1PSS - chains L and M of the 3 polymer chains in the assembly; structure by X-ray diffraction, 3.00 A resolution.

# Chain L
Molecule: Photosynthetic reaction center
From: Rhodobacter sphaeroides
UniProt: P02954 (RCEL_RHOSH); numbering as in UniProt (aligned over 5-270)
Sequence (266 residues; numbered 5 to 270; the number before each row is that of its first residue):
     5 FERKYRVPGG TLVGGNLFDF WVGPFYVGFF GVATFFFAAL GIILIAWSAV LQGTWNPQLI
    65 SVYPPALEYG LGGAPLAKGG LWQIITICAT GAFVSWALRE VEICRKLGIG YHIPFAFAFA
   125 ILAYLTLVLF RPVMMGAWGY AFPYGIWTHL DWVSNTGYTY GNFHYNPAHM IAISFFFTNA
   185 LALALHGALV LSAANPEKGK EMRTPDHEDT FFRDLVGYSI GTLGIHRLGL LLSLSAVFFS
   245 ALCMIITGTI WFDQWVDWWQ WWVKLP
Metal / ion sites: bacteriochlorophyll a Mg site 1 near His153 (its only coordinating residue here); bacteriochlorophyll a Mg site 2 near His173 (its only coordinating residue here); Fe ion: His190, His230 (shared with His219(M), Glu234(M), His266(M) of chain M)
Ligand contacts:
  - bacteriochlorophyll a (BCL), molecule 1: Phe97, Phe121, Ala124, Ile125, Ala127, Tyr128, Leu131, Trp156, Val157, Ser158, Thr160, Gly161, Tyr162, Asn166, Phe167, His168, His173, Ala176, Ile177, Phe180, Phe181, Ser244, Ala245, Cys247, Met248
  - bacteriochlorophyll a (BCL), molecule 2: Phe97, Tyr128, Leu131, Phe146, Ile150, His153, Leu154, Trp156, Val157
  - bacteriochlorophyll a (BCL), molecule 3: Val157, Tyr162, His168, Phe181
  - bacteriochlorophyll a (BCL), molecule 4: His168, His173, Met174, Ile177, Ser178, Phe181, Thr182
  - bacteriopheophytin a (BPH), molecule 1: Thr38, Ala42, Ile49, Cys92, Ala93, Ala96, Phe97, Trp100, Glu104, Ile117, Ala120, Phe121, Phe123, Ala124, Tyr128, Tyr148, Gly149, Ile150, His153, Ser237, Leu238, Val241
  - bacteriopheophytin a (BPH), molecule 2: Phe181, Ala184, Leu185, Ala188, Leu189, Leu219
  - ubiquinone-10 (U10), molecule 1: Val26, Phe29, Val31, Gly35, Val36, Phe39, Trp100, Arg103
  - ubiquinone-10 (U10), molecule 2: Leu185, Ala186, Leu189, His190, Leu193, Val194, Glu212, Asp213, Phe216, Val220, Ser223, Ile224, Gly225, Thr226, Ile229, Leu232

# Chain M
Molecule: Photosynthetic reaction center
From: Rhodobacter sphaeroides
UniProt: P02953 (RCEM_RHOSH); numbering as in UniProt (aligned over 6-301)
Sequence (296 residues; each row starts with the number of its first residue):
     6 IFSQVQVRGP ADLGMTEDVN LANRSGVGPF STLLGWFGNA QLGPIYLGSL GVLSLFSGLM
    66 WFFTIGIWFW YQAGWNPAVF LRDLFFFSLE PPAPEYGLSF AAPLKEGGLW LIASFFMFVA
   126 VWSWWGRTYL RAQALGMGKH TAWAFLSAIW LWMVLGFIRP ILMGSWSEAV PYGIFSHLDW
   186 TNNFSLVHGN LFYNPFHGLS IAFLYGSALL FAMHGATILA VSRFGGEREL EQIADRGTAA
   246 ERAALFWRWT MGFNATMEGI HRWAIWMAVL VTLTGGIGIL LSGTVVDNWY VWGQNH
Metal / ion sites: bacteriochlorophyll a Mg site 1 near His182 (its only coordinating residue here); bacteriochlorophyll a Mg site 2 near His202 (its only coordinating residue here); Fe ion: His219, Glu234, His266 (shared with His190(L), His230(L) of chain L)
Ligand contacts:
  - bacteriochlorophyll a (BCL), molecule 1: Trp66, Phe67, Met122, Val126, Phe150, Ala153, Leu156, Trp157, Leu160, Trp185, Thr186, Asn187, Phe189, Ser190, Asn195, Leu196, Phe197, His202, Ser205, Ile206, Leu209, Tyr210, Val276, Thr277, Gly280, Gly281, Ile284
  - bacteriochlorophyll a (BCL), molecule 2: Met122, Trp157, Leu160, Val175, Ile179, His182, Leu183, Trp185, Thr186
  - bacteriochlorophyll a (BCL), molecule 3: Thr186, Phe197, Tyr210
  - bacteriochlorophyll a (BCL), molecule 4: Phe197, Gly203, Ile206, Ala207, Tyr210, Gly211, Leu214, Met272
  - bacteriopheophytin a (BPH), molecule 1: Ser59, Leu60, Gly63, Leu64, Trp66, Phe67, Ala125, Val126, Trp129, Thr133, Thr146, Ala149, Phe150, Ser152, Ala153, Ala273, Val274, Thr277
  - bacteriopheophytin a (BPH), molecule 2: Tyr210, Ala213, Leu214, Ala217, Met218, Trp252, Thr255, Met256
  - spirilloxanthin (CRT): Trp66, Phe67, Phe68, Ile70, Gly71, Ile72, Phe74, Trp75, Phe85, Leu89, Trp115, Leu116, Ser119, Phe120, Met122, Phe123, Trp157, Met158, Leu160, Gly161, Phe162, Trp171, Val175, Tyr177, Gly178, Ile179, His182
  - ubiquinone-10 (U10), molecule 1: Ile50, Leu60, Trp129
  - ubiquinone-10 (U10), molecule 2: Leu214, Leu215, Met218, His219, Thr222, Ile223, Ala245, Ala248, Ala249, Trp252, Met256, Phe258, Asn259, Ala260, Met262, Ile265, Trp268, Met272

# Interface between chain L and chain M
Contacting residue pairs (182; chain L residue first):
  Phe5(L) - Arg241(M)
  Phe5(L) - Glu246(M)
  Glu6(L) - Leu250(M)
  Glu6(L) - Arg253(M)
  Glu6(L) - Trp254(M)  hydrogen bond
  Lys8(L) - Glu246(M)  salt bridge
  Tyr9(L) - Thr243(M)  hydrogen bond
  Tyr9(L) - Glu246(M)  hydrogen bond
  Tyr9(L) - Arg247(M)
  Tyr9(L) - Leu250(M)  hydrophobic
  Tyr9(L) - Trp254(M)
  Arg10(L) - Trp254(M)
  Trp25(L) - Trp254(M)
  Pro28(L) - Trp254(M)
  Phe29(L) - Thr255(M)
  Phe29(L) - Met256(M)
  Phe29(L) - Gly257(M)
  Tyr30(L) - Trp254(M)  hydrogen bond (backbone-backbone)
  Trp100(L) - Thr255(M)
  Arg103(L) - Trp254(M)  hydrogen bond (side chain-backbone)
  Arg103(L) - Thr255(M)  hydrogen bond (side chain-backbone)
  Glu104(L) - Phe251(M)
  Glu104(L) - Trp252(M)
  Glu104(L) - Thr255(M)
  Ile107(L) - Phe251(M)  hydrophobic
  Ile107(L) - Trp254(M)
  Ile107(L) - Thr255(M)
  Cys108(L) - Phe251(M)  hydrophobic
  Leu111(L) - Arg247(M)  hydrogen bond (backbone-side chain)
  Leu111(L) - Leu250(M)  hydrophobic
  Leu111(L) - Phe251(M)
  Leu111(L) - Trp254(M)  hydrophobic
  Gly112(L) - Arg228(M)  hydrogen bond (backbone-side chain)
  Gly112(L) - Phe229(M)
  Ile113(L) - Ala225(M)  hydrophobic
  Ile113(L) - Val226(M)  hydrophobic
  Ile113(L) - Phe229(M)  hydrophobic
  Ile113(L) - Arg247(M)
  Gly114(L) - Ala225(M)
  Gly114(L) - Arg228(M)
  Tyr115(L) - Ile6(M)
  His116(L) - Ala221(M)
  His116(L) - Leu224(M)  hydrogen bond (side chain-backbone)
  His116(L) - Ala225(M)
  Ile117(L) - Ala221(M)
  Ile117(L) - Thr222(M)
  Ile117(L) - Phe251(M)  hydrophobic
  Ile117(L) - Trp252(M)  hydrophobic
  Trp151(L) - Phe197(M)
  Trp151(L) - Tyr198(M)  hydrophobic
  Leu154(L) - Phe197(M)
  Asp155(L) - Tyr198(M)  hydrogen bond
  Ser158(L) - Asn195(M)  hydrogen bond
  Ser158(L) - Phe197(M)
  Tyr162(L) - Asn187(M)  hydrogen bond
  Tyr162(L) - Ser190(M)  hydrogen bond
  Tyr162(L) - Leu191(M)
  Asn166(L) - Leu183(M)  hydrogen bond (side chain-backbone)
  Asn166(L) - Asp184(M)  hydrogen bond
  Asn166(L) - Asn187(M)
  His168(L) - Leu183(M)  hydrogen bond (side chain-backbone)
  His168(L) - Thr186(M)
  Tyr169(L) - Phe180(M)  hydrophobic
  Tyr169(L) - Asp184(M)  hydrogen bond
  Met174(L) - Phe180(M)  hydrophobic
  Met174(L) - Leu183(M)  hydrophobic
  Phe180(L) - Leu209(M)  hydrophobic
  Phe180(L) - Ala213(M)  hydrophobic
  Asn183(L) - Ser212(M)
  Asn183(L) - Ala213(M)
  Asn183(L) - Phe216(M)
  Ala184(L) - Ala273(M)
  Ala186(L) - Phe216(M)
  Leu187(L) - Ser212(M)
  Leu187(L) - Phe216(M)
  Leu187(L) - Ala269(M)
  Ala188(L) - Ala273(M)
  Leu189(L) - Thr146(M)
  His190(L) - Phe216(M)
  His190(L) - His219(M)  hydrogen bond
  His190(L) - Glu234(M)  salt bridge
  His190(L) - His266(M)  hydrogen bond
  Gly191(L) - His266(M)
  Ala192(L) - His145(M)
  Ala192(L) - Thr146(M)
  Leu193(L) - Met142(M)  hydrophobic
  Val194(L) - Glu234(M)
  Val194(L) - Ile238(M)  hydrophobic
  Val194(L) - His266(M)
  Leu195(L) - His145(M)  hydrogen bond (backbone-side chain)
  Leu195(L) - Glu263(M)
  Leu195(L) - His266(M)
  Leu195(L) - Arg267(M)
  Leu195(L) - Ile270(M)  hydrophobic
  Ser196(L) - Met142(M)
  Ser196(L) - Gly143(M)
  Ser196(L) - His145(M)
  Ala197(L) - Leu235(M)  hydrophobic
  Ala198(L) - Ile238(M)  hydrophobic
  Ala198(L) - Glu263(M)
  Asn199(L) - Met142(M)
  Asn199(L) - Glu263(M)
  Asn199(L) - Arg267(M)
  Pro200(L) - Gly141(M)
  Pro200(L) - Met142(M)
  Glu201(L) - Gln138(M)
  Glu201(L) - Gly141(M)  hydrogen bond (backbone-backbone)
  Glu201(L) - Met142(M)
  Met206(L) - Leu235(M)
  Met206(L) - Ala239(M)  hydrophobic
  Arg207(L) - Leu140(M)  hydrogen bond (side chain-backbone)
  Arg207(L) - Gly141(M)  hydrogen bond (side chain-backbone)
  Arg207(L) - Met142(M)
  Arg207(L) - Leu235(M)
  Pro209(L) - Leu235(M)  hydrophobic
  His211(L) - Leu140(M)  hydrogen bond (side chain-backbone)
  Glu212(L) - Leu235(M)
  Asp213(L) - Asn44(M)
  Thr214(L) - Gly19(M)
  Thr214(L) - Met20(M)
  Thr214(L) - Thr21(M)
  Thr214(L) - Leu140(M)
  Phe215(L) - Thr133(M)
  Phe215(L) - Arg136(M)
  Phe215(L) - Ala137(M)
  Phe215(L) - Leu140(M)
  Phe215(L) - Thr146(M)
  Arg217(L) - Asp17(M)  salt bridge
  Arg217(L) - Gln46(M)  hydrogen bond (side chain-backbone)
  Arg217(L) - Gly48(M)
  Arg217(L) - Pro49(M)
  Arg217(L) - Ile50(M)
  Asp218(L) - Thr21(M)  hydrogen bond
  Asp218(L) - Ala27(M)
  Asp218(L) - Ile50(M)
  Asp218(L) - Tyr51(M)  hydrogen bond (backbone-backbone)
  Asp218(L) - Arg132(M)  hydrogen bond (backbone-side chain)
  Asp218(L) - Leu140(M)
  Leu219(L) - Ile50(M)
  Leu219(L) - Trp129(M)
  Leu219(L) - Arg132(M)  hydrogen bond (backbone-side chain)
  Leu219(L) - Thr133(M)
  Val220(L) - Ile50(M)
  Gly221(L) - Leu47(M)
  Gly221(L) - Gly48(M)  hydrogen bond (backbone-backbone)
  Gly221(L) - Pro49(M)
  Gly221(L) - Ile50(M)
  Tyr222(L) - Leu39(M)
  Tyr222(L) - Gly43(M)
  Tyr222(L) - Asn44(M)  hydrogen bond (side chain-backbone)
  Tyr222(L) - Gln46(M)
  Ser223(L) - Asn44(M)
  Ile224(L) - Phe42(M)  hydrophobic
  Ile224(L) - Gly43(M)
  Gly225(L) - Gly43(M)
  Gly225(L) - Asn44(M)
  Thr226(L) - Glu232(M)
  Leu227(L) - Glu232(M)
  Gly228(L) - Phe42(M)
  Ile229(L) - Phe216(M)  hydrophobic
  His230(L) - His219(M)  hydrogen bond
  His230(L) - Gly220(M)
  His230(L) - Ile223(M)
  His230(L) - Leu224(M)
  His230(L) - Glu234(M)  salt bridge
  Arg231(L) - Ile6(M)  hydrogen bond (side chain-backbone)
  Arg231(L) - Phe7(M)
  Arg231(L) - Ser8(M)
  Arg231(L) - Trp41(M)  hydrogen bond (side chain-backbone)
  Arg231(L) - Phe42(M)  hydrogen bond (side chain-backbone)
  Arg231(L) - Leu224(M)
  Leu232(L) - Phe42(M)  hydrophobic
  Gly233(L) - Phe216(M)
  Leu234(L) - Leu224(M)  hydrophobic
  Ser237(L) - Ala213(M)
  Ser237(L) - Ala217(M)
  Trp263(L) - Phe180(M)
  Trp266(L) - Leu86(M)  hydrogen bond (side chain-backbone)
  Trp266(L) - Arg87(M)
  Val267(L) - Arg87(M)  hydrogen bond (backbone-side chain)
  Val267(L) - Phe91(M)  hydrophobic
  Pro270(L) - Arg87(M)
Also at the interface, not in a pair above, chain L (86 interface residues in all): Lys110, Ala120, Val157, Thr208, Leu235, Leu238
Also at the interface, not in a pair above, chain M (88 interface residues in all): Asp88, Ala149, Leu215, Arg233, Ala249, Met272

# In short
The interface between chain L and chain M involves 86 residues on one side and 88 on the other; the contacts
include 37 hydrogen bonds and 4 salt bridges. Polar contacts include Lys8(L)-Glu246(M), His190(L)-Glu234(M)
and Arg217(L)-Asp17(M).
Here chain L is Photosynthetic reaction center and chain M is Photosynthetic reaction center, both from
Rhodobacter sphaeroides. Entry 1PSS (Crystallographic analyses of site-directed mutants of the photosynthetic
reaction center from rhodobacter sphaeroides) was determined by X-ray diffraction (same publication as 1PST).
